6C92 - chains A and B; structure by X-ray diffraction, 1.83 A resolution.

# Chain A
Name: PLP-Dependent L-Arginine Hydroxylase MppP
Source organism: Streptomyces wadayamensis
Reference sequence: A0A0X1KHF5 (A0A0X1KHF5_9ACTN); numbering as in UniProt (aligned over 1-376)
Chain sequence (376 residues; row label = number of the first residue in the row):
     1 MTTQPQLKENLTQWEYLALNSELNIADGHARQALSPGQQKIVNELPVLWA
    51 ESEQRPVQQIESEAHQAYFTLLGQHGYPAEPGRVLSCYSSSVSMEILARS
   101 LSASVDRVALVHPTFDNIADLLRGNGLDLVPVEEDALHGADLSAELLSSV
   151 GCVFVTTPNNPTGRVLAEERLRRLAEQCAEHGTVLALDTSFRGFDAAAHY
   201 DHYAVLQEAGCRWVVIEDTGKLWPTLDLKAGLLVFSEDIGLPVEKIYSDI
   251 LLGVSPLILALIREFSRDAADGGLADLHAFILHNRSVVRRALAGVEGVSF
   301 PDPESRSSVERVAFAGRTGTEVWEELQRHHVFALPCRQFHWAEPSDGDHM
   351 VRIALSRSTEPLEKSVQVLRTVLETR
Disordered / not traced: 1-8, 376
Residues lining bound ligands:
  - EGV ((4S)-5-carbamimidamido-4-hydroxy-2-oxopentanoic acid): Ser248, Asp249, Ile250, Leu251, Leu252
  - EQJ ((E)-N~2~-({3-hydroxy-2-methyl-5-[(phosphonooxy)methyl]pyridin-4-yl}methylidene)-L-arginine): Thr12, Glu15, Asp27, Gly28, His29, Ser89, Ser90, Ser91, Phe115, Asn117, Ile118, Thr156, Asn160, Asp188, Ser190, Phe191, Asp218, Lys221, Lys229, Arg352

# Chain B
Name: PLP-Dependent L-Arginine Hydroxylase MppP
Source organism: Streptomyces wadayamensis
Reference sequence: A0A0X1KHF5 (A0A0X1KHF5_9ACTN); residues 1-376 here = UniProt positions 1-376
Chain sequence (376 residues; numbered 1 to 376; the number before each row is that of its first residue):
     1 MTTQPQLKENLTQWEYLALNSELNIADGHARQALSPGQQKIVNELPVLWA
    51 ESEQRPVQQIESEAHQAYFTLLGQHGYPAEPGRVLSCYSSSVSMEILARS
   101 LSASVDRVALVHPTFDNIADLLRGNGLDLVPVEEDALHGADLSAELLSSV
   151 GCVFVTTPNNPTGRVLAEERLRRLAEQCAEHGTVLALDTSFRGFDAAAHY
   201 DHYAVLQEAGCRWVVIEDTGKLWPTLDLKAGLLVFSEDIGLPVEKIYSDI
   251 LLGVSPLILALIREFSRDAADGGLADLHAFILHNRSVVRRALAGVEGVSF
   301 PDPESRSSVERVAFAGRTGTEVWEELQRHHVFALPCRQFHWAEPSDGDHM
   351 VRIALSRSTEPLEKSVQVLRTVLETR
Disordered / not traced: 1-6, 376
Modified residues: Lys221 ((2S)-2-amino-6-[[3-hydroxy-2-methyl-5-(phosphonooxymethyl)pyridin-4-yl]methylideneamino]hexanoic acid; LLP)
Residues lining bound ligands:
  - EGV ((4S)-5-carbamimidamido-4-hydroxy-2-oxopentanoic acid): Thr12, Glu15, Asp27, Gly28, His29, Ser91, Phe115, Asn117, Asn160, Lys221, Arg352
  - EQJ ((E)-N~2~-({3-hydroxy-2-methyl-5-[(phosphonooxy)methyl]pyridin-4-yl}methylidene)-L-arginine): Ser248, Asp249, Ile250, Leu251, Leu252

# Chain A / chain B interface
Contacting residue pairs - 99 pairs, chain A then chain B:
  Asn10(A) with Lys245(B); Ser248(B), hydrogen bond; Asp249(B), hydrogen bond
  Thr12(A) with Ser248(B), hydrogen bond (side chain-backbone); Leu251(B); Leu252(B)
  Gln13(A) with Ser248(B), hydrogen bond
  Glu15(A) with Leu252(B)
  Tyr16(A) with Tyr247(B); Ser248(B); Leu251(B), hydrogen bond (side chain-backbone); Leu252(B)
  Leu19(A) with Leu252(B), hydrophobic
  Asn20(A) with Pro56(B); Val57(B), hydrogen bond (side chain-backbone); Gln58(B), hydrogen bond (side chain-backbone)
  Asp27(A) with Leu252(B)
  His29(A) with Leu252(B)
  Arg31(A) with Leu252(B)
  Leu34(A) with Trp49(B); Glu53(B)
  Val42(A) with Pro46(B); Trp49(B), hydrophobic
  Asn43(A) with Pro46(B)
  Leu45(A) with Trp49(B), hydrophobic
  Pro46(A) with Val42(B)
  Trp49(A) with Leu34(B); Val42(B), hydrophobic; Leu45(B), hydrophobic; Pro224(B); Thr225(B); Leu226(B), hydrophobic; Leu228(B), hydrophobic
  Ser52(A) with Leu226(B)
  Glu53(A) with Leu34(B); Leu226(B)
  Pro56(A) with Asn20(B)
  Val57(A) with Asn20(B), hydrogen bond (backbone-side chain)
  Gln58(A) with Asn20(B), hydrogen bond (backbone-side chain)
  Tyr88(A) with Tyr88(B), hydrophobic; Ser89(B); Val92(B), hydrophobic; Lys229(B), hydrogen bond
  Ser89(A) with Tyr88(B)
  Ser91(A) with Ile250(B), hydrogen bond (side chain-backbone)
  Val92(A) with Tyr88(B), hydrophobic
  Glu95(A) with Glu95(B); Arg99(B), salt bridge
  Arg99(A) with Glu95(B), salt bridge; Leu121(B); Gly124(B); Asn125(B)
  Asn117(A) with Asp249(B), hydrogen bond (side chain-backbone)
  Asp120(A) with Lys245(B), salt bridge; Asp249(B)
  Leu121(A) with Arg99(B); Asp249(B); Ile250(B), hydrophobic
  Gly124(A) with Arg99(B)
  Asn125(A) with Arg99(B)
  Pro224(A) with Trp49(B)
  Thr225(A) with Trp49(B)
  Leu226(A) with Trp49(B), hydrophobic; Ser52(B); Ser255(B), hydrogen bond (backbone-side chain); Pro256(B)
  Leu228(A) with Trp49(B), hydrophobic; Ser255(B); Leu257(B), hydrophobic; Ile258(B), hydrophobic
  Lys229(A) with Tyr88(B), hydrogen bond
  Lys245(A) with Glu9(B); Asn10(B); Gln13(B); Asp120(B), salt bridge
  Tyr247(A) with Tyr16(B)
  Ser248(A) with Asn10(B), hydrogen bond; Thr12(B), hydrogen bond (backbone-side chain); Gln13(B), hydrogen bond; Tyr16(B)
  Asp249(A) with Asn10(B), hydrogen bond; Asn117(B), hydrogen bond (backbone-side chain); Asp120(B); Leu121(B)
  Ile250(A) with Ser91(B), hydrogen bond (backbone-side chain); Leu121(B), hydrophobic
  Leu251(A) with Thr12(B); Tyr16(B), hydrogen bond (backbone-side chain)
  Leu252(A) with Glu15(B); Tyr16(B); Leu19(B), hydrophobic; Asp27(B); His29(B); Arg31(B)
  Ser255(A) with Leu226(B), hydrogen bond (side chain-backbone); Leu228(B)
  Pro256(A) with Leu226(B)
  Leu257(A) with Leu228(B), hydrophobic
  Ile258(A) with Leu228(B), hydrophobic
Interface residues without a listed pair, chain A (51 interface residues in all): Glu9, Asp227, Leu261
Interface residues without a listed pair, chain B (52 interface residues in all): Asn43, Lys221, Asp227, Gly253

# In short
The interface between chain A and chain B involves 51 residues on one side and 52 on the other; the contacts
include 22 hydrogen bonds and 4 salt bridges. Polar contacts include Glu95(A)-Arg99(B), Arg99(A)-Glu95(B) and
Asp120(A)-Lys245(B).
Chain A is PLP-Dependent L-Arginine Hydroxylase MppP and chain B is PLP-Dependent L-Arginine Hydroxylase MppP,
both from Streptomyces wadayamensis; the structure, The structure of MppP soaked with the product
2-ketoarginine, was determined by X-ray diffraction together with 5BK7, 6C8T and 6C9B from the same study.
